8ZIR - chains H and J of the 18 polymer chains in the assembly; structure by electron microscopy, 3.08 A resolution.

Chain H (and J):
Name: DUF4297
Organism: Agrobacterium tumefaciens
Notes: chain J of this document is another copy of the same molecule, construct and numbering; everything in this record applies to it too
Chain sequence (397 residues; each row starts with the number of its first residue):
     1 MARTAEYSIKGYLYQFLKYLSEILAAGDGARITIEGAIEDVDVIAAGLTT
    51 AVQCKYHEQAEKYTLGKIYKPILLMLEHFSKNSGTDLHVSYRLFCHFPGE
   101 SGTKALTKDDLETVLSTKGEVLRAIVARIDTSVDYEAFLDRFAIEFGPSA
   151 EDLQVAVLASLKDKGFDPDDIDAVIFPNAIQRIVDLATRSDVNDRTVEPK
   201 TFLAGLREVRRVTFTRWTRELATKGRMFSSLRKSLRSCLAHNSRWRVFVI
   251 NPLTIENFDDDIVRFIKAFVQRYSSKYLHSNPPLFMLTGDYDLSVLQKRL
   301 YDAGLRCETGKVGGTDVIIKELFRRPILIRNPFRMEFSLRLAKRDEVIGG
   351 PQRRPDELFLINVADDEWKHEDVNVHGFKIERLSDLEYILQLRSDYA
Not modelled in the structure: 1-227, 396-397 (chain J: 1-227, 397)

How chain H and chain J interact:
Pairs across the interface (8; chain H residue first):
  Lys233(H) with Ser394(J), hydrogen bond (backbone-side chain)
  His241(H) with Gln271(J)
  Arg244(H) with Gln271(J), hydrogen bond
  Glu371(H) with Asp260(J); Arg264(J), hydrogen bond (backbone-side chain); Arg299(J), salt bridge
  Asp372(H) with Arg299(J), salt bridge
  Asn374(H) with Arg264(J)
Other interface residues (no listed pair), chain H (11 interface residues in all): Ser234, Ser237, Arg353, Arg354, Asp356
Other interface residues (no listed pair), chain J (9 interface residues in all): Val263, Lys267, Asp302, Leu392

Summary:
11 residues of chain H and 9 residues of chain J are in contact, with 3 hydrogen bonds and 2 salt bridges.
Among the polar pairs are Glu371(H)-Arg299(J), Asp372(H)-Arg299(J) and Lys233(H)-Ser394(J).
Chain H and chain J are both DUF4297 (Agrobacterium tumefaciens); the structure, DUF4297-HerA complex, was
determined by electron microscopy (same publication as 8ZGI, 8ZIQ, 8ZIS and 8ZIT).
